6SGS - chains C and E of the 8 polymer chains in the assembly; structure by electron microscopy, 3.20 A resolution.

[Chain C]
Name: Multidrug efflux pump subunit AcrB
From: Escherichia coli K12
UniProtKB: P31224 (ACRB_ECOLI); numbering as in UniProt (aligned over 1-1049)
Chain sequence (1049 residues; row label = number of the first residue in the row):
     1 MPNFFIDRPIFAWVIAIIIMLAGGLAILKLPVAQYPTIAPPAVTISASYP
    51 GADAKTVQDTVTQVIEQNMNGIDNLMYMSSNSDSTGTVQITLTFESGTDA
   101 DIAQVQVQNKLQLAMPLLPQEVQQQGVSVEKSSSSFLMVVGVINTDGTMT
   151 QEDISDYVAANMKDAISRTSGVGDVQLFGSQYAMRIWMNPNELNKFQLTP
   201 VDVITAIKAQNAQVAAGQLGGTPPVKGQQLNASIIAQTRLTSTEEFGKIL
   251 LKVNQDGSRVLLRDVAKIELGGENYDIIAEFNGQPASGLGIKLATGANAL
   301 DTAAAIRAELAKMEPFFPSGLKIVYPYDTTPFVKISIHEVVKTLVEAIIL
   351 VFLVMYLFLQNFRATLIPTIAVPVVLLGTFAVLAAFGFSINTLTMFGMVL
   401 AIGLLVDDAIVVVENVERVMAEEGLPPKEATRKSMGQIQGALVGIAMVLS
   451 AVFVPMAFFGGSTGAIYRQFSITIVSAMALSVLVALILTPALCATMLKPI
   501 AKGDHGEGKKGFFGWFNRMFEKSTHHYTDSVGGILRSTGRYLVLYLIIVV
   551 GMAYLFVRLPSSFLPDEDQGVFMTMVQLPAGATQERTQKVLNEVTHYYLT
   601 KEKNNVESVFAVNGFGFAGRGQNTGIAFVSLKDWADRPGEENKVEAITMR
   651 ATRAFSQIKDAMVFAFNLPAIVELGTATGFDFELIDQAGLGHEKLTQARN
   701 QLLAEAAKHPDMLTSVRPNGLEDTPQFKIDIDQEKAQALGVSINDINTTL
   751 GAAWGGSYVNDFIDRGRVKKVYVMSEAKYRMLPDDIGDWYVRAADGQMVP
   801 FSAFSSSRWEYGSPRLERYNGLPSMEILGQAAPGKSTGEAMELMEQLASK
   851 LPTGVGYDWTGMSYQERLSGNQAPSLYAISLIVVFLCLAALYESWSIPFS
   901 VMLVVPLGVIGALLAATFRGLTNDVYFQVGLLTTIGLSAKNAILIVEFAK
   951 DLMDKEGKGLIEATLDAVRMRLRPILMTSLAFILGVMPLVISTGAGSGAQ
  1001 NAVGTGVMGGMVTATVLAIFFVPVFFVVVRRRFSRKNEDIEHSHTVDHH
Not modelled in the structure: 1034-1049

[Chain E]
Name: DARPin
From: synthetic construct
Notes: antibody fragment or engineered binder
Chain sequence (169 residues; each row starts with the number of its first residue):
     1 MRGSHHHHHHGSDLGKKLLEAARAGRDDEVRILMANGADVNAADVVGWTP
    51 LHLAAYWGHLEIVEVLLKNGADVNAYDTLGSTPLHLAAHFGHLEIVEVLL
   101 KNGADVNAKDDNGITPLHLAANRGHLEIVEVLLKYGADVNAQDKFGKTAF
   151 DISINNGNEDLAEILQKLN
Not modelled in the structure: 1-14, 167-169

[Interface between chain C and chain E]
Residue-residue contacts (10):
  Gln229(C) with Val45(E)
  Leu230(C) with Val45(E), hydrophobic; Val46(E), hydrophobic
  Lys248(C) with Asn155(E); Asn156(E)
  Arg259(C) with Asn155(E), hydrogen bond
  Leu261(C) with Asn155(E)
  Arg263(C) with Ile154(E), hydrogen bond (side chain-backbone); Asn155(E), hydrogen bond (side chain-backbone); Gly157(E)
Other interface residues (no listed pair), chain E (7 interface residues in all): Lys147

[Overview]
Chain C and chain E form an interface of 6 and 7 residues respectively, with 3 hydrogen bonds. Polar contacts
include Arg259(C)-Asn155(E), Arg263(C)-Ile154(E) and Arg263(C)-Asn155(E).
Chain C is Multidrug efflux pump subunit AcrB (Escherichia coli K12) and chain E is DARPin (synthetic
construct); the structure, Cryo-EM structure of Escherichia coli AcrBZ and DARPin in Saposin A-nanodisc, was
determined by electron microscopy together with 6SGR, 6SGT and 6SGU from the same study.
